1GW7 - chains A and K of the 12 polymer chains in the assembly; structure by electron microscopy, 13.50 A resolution (very low resolution: no residue pairs are listed; an interface is given only as per-side residue counts).

== Chain A ==
Protein: Major capsid protein
Source organism: Bacteriophage PRD1
Reference sequence: P22535 (COA3_BPPRD); residues 1002-1395 here correspond to UniProt positions 1-394 (UniProt number = residue number - 1001)
Chain sequence (394 residues; row label = number of the first residue in the row):
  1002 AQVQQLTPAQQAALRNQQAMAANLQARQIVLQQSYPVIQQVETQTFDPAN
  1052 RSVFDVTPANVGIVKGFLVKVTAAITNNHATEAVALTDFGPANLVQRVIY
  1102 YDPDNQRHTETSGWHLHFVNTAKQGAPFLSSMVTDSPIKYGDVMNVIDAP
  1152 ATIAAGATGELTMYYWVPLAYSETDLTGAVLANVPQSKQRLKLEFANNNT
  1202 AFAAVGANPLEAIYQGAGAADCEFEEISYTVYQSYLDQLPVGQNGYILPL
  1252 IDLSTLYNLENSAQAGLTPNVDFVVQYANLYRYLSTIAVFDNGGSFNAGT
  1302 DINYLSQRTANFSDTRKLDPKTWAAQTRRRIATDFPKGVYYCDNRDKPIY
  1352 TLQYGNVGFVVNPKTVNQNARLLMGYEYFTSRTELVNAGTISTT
Not modelled in the structure: 1002-1014, 1386-1395

== Chain K ==
Protein: Major capsid protein
Source organism: Bacteriophage PRD1
Reference sequence: P22535 (COA3_BPPRD); residues 2002-2395 here correspond to UniProt positions 1-394 (UniProt number = residue number - 2001)
Chain sequence (394 residues; numbered 2002 to 2395; the number before each row is that of its first residue):
  2002 AQVQQLTPAQQAALRNQQAMAANLQARQIVLQQSYPVIQQVETQTFDPAN
  2052 RSVFDVTPANVGIVKGFLVKVTAAITNNHATEAVALTDFGPANLVQRVIY
  2102 YDPDNQRHTETSGWHLHFVNTAKQGAPFLSSMVTDSPIKYGDVMNVIDAP
  2152 ATIAAGATGELTMYYWVPLAYSETDLTGAVLANVPQSKQRLKLEFANNNT
  2202 AFAAVGANPLEAIYQGAGAADCEFEEISYTVYQSYLDQLPVGQNGYILPL
  2252 IDLSTLYNLENSAQAGLTPNVDFVVQYANLYRYLSTIAVFDNGGSFNAGT
  2302 DINYLSQRTANFSDTRKLDPKTWAAQTRRRIATDFPKGVYYCDNRDKPIY
  2352 TLQYGNVGFVVNPKTVNQNARLLMGYEYFTSRTELVNAGTISTT
Not modelled in the structure: 2002-2012, 2386-2395

== How chain A and chain K interact ==
At this resolution (14 A) residue pairs are not listed: 19 residues of chain A and 19 of chain K lie at the interface.

== In short ==
The chain A/chain K interface involves 19 residues from each chain.
Both chains are Major capsid protein (Bacteriophage PRD1). Entry 1GW7 (Quasi-atomic resolution model of
bacteriophage PRD1 capsid, obtained by combined cryo-EM and X-ray crystallography) was determined by electron
microscopy together with 1GW8 from the same study.
